1ZQH - chains P and A of the 3 polymer chains in the assembly; structure by X-ray diffraction, 3.10 A resolution.

Chain P:
Molecule: 7-nt DNA strand
Sequence (7 nucleotides; each row starts with the number of its first residue):
     1 TCTAATG
Ion coordination: Na+: DT6 (shared with Thr101(A) of chain A)

Chain A:
Molecule: Protein (DNA polymerase beta (e.c.2.7.7.7))
Source organism: Homo sapiens
Reference sequence: P06746 (DPOB_HUMAN); residues 2-335 here correspond to UniProt positions 1-334 (UniProt number = residue number - 1)
Sequence (335 residues; each row starts with the number of its first residue):
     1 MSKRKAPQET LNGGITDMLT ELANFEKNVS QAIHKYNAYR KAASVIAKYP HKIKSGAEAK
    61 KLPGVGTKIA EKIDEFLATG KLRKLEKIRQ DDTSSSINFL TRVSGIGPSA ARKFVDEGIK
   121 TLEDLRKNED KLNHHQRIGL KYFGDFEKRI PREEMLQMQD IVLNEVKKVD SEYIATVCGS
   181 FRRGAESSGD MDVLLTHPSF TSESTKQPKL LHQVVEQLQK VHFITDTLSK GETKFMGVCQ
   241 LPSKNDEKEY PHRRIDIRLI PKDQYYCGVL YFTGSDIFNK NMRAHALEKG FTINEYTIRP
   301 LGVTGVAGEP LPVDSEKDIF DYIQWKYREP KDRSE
Not modelled in the structure: 1-8
Ion coordination: Na+ site 1 near Leu62 (its only coordinating residue here); Na+ site 2: Thr101 (shared with DT6(P) of chain P)
Curated features (UniProtKB/Swiss-Prot):
  - binding site (K(+)): Lys61
  - binding site (Na(+)): Lys61

Interface between chain P and chain A:
Contacting residue pairs - 16 pairs, chain P then chain A:
  DA4(P) with Ser109(A), phosphate contact
  DA5(P) with Gly105(A), phosphate contact; Ile106(A), phosphate contact; Gly107(A), hydrogen bond to the phosphate; Pro108(A), phosphate contact; Ser109(A), hydrogen bond to the phosphate; Ala110(A), hydrogen bond to the phosphate
  DT6(P) with Val103(A), phosphate contact; Ser104(A), phosphate contact; Gly105(A), hydrogen bond to the phosphate; Ile106(A), phosphate contact; Lys234(A), base contact; Met236(A), sugar contact
  DG7(P) with Arg254(A), salt bridge to the phosphate; Asp256(A), phosphate contact; Arg258(A), hydrogen bond to the phosphate
Other interface residues (no listed pair), chain A (17 interface residues in all): Thr101, Ala111, Asp190, Asp192

In short:
4 residues of chain P face 17 of chain A across their interface; the contacts include 5 hydrogen bonds and 1
salt bridge. Polar pairs include DA5(P)-Gly107(A), DA5(P)-Ser109(A) and DA5(P)-Ala110(A). Curated annotation
(UniProt) lists K+-binding residue Lys61(A) and Na+-binding residue Lys61(A) on chain A.
Here chain P is a 7-nt DNA strand and chain A is Protein (DNA polymerase beta (e.c.2.7.7.7)) (Homo sapiens).
Entry 1ZQH (DNA polymerase beta (pol B) (e.c.2.7.7.7) complexed with seven base pairs of DNA; soaked in the
...) was determined by X-ray diffraction together with 1ZQA, 1ZQB, 1ZQC, 1ZQD, 1ZQE, 1ZQG and 28 further
entries from the same study.
